5VHP - chains A and B of the 8 polymer chains in the assembly; structure by electron microscopy, 7.90 A resolution (low resolution: residue-level contacts below are approximate; hydrogen-bond / salt-bridge calls are withheld).

Chain A:
Name: 26S proteasome regulatory subunit 7
Organism: Homo sapiens
UniProtKB: P35998 (PRS7_HUMAN); residue numbers follow UniProt; this construct covers 159-424
Chain sequence (266 residues; row label = number of the first residue in the row):
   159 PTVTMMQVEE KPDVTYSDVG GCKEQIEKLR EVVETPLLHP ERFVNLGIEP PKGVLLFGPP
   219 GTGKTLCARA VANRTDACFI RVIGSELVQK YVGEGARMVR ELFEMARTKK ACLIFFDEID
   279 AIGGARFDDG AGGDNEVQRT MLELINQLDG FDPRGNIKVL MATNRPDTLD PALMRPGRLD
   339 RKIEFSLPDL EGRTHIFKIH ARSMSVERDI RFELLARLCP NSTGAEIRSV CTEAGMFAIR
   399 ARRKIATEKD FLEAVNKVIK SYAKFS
Disordered / not traced: 283-290
Swiss-Prot annotation at these positions:
  - binding site (ATP): Gly-216 to Thr-223
  - modified residue: Lys-422 (N6-acetyllysine)

Chain B:
Name: 26S proteasome regulatory subunit 4
Organism: Homo sapiens
UniProtKB: P62191 (PRS4_HUMAN); numbering as in UniProt (aligned over 167-432)
Chain sequence (266 residues; each row starts with the number of its first residue):
   167 TDPLVTVMKV EKAPQETYAD IGGLDNQIQE IKESVELPLT HPEYYEEMGI KPPKGVILYG
   227 PPGTGKTLLA KAVANQTSAT FLRVVGSELI QKYLGDGPKL VRELFRVAEE HAPSIVFIDE
   287 IDAIGTKRYD SNSGGEREIQ RTMLELLNQL DGFDSRGDVK VIMATNRIET LDPALIRPGR
   347 IDRKIEFPLP DEKTKKRIFQ IHTSRMTLAD DVTLDDLIMA KDDLSGADIK AICTEAGLMA
   407 LRERRMKVTN EDFKKSKENV LYKKQE
Disordered / not traced: 167-187, 293-301, 372-378, 431-432
Swiss-Prot annotation at these positions:
  - binding site (ATP): Gly-226 to Thr-233
  - modified residue: Lys-258 (N6-acetyllysine)
  - cross-link: Lys-237 (Glycyl lysine isopeptide (Lys-Gly) (interchain with G-Cter in ubiquitin))

How chain A and chain B interact:
Pairs across the interface (30):
  Thr-160(A) with Arg-268(B)
  Met-164(A) with Asp-320(B)
  Arg-239(A) with Phe-319(B)
  Lys-248(A) with Gly-261(B)
  Met-362(A) with Ile-216(B)
  Ser-363(A) with Met-214(B)
  Arg-386(A) with Arg-343(B)
  Thr-390(A) with Ile-347(B)
  Glu-391(A) with Ile-347(B)
  Met-394(A) with Ile-347(B); Asp-348(B)
  Phe-395(A) with Asp-348(B)
  Ile-397(A) with Ile-216(B); Pro-218(B); Asp-348(B)
  Arg-398(A) with Glu-196(B); Arg-346(B); Asp-348(B); Arg-349(B); Lys-350(B)
  Ala-399(A) with Glu-199(B)
  Arg-400(A) with Glu-199(B); Ser-200(B); Leu-203(B); Val-222(B); Asp-348(B)
  Lys-402(A) with Leu-203(B); His-207(B); Tyr-210(B); Met-214(B)
Other interface residues (no listed pair), chain A (19 interface residues in all): Gln-247, Ala-383, Arg-401
Other interface residues (no listed pair), chain B (25 interface residues in all): Gly-215, Lys-220, Asp-262, Arg-307, Lys-326

Summary:
19 residues of chain A and 25 residues of chain B are in contact. From UniProt: 8 ATP-binding residues on
chain A; 8 ATP-binding residues on chain B.
Chain A is 26S proteasome regulatory subunit 7 and chain B is 26S proteasome regulatory subunit 4, both from
Homo sapiens; the structure, Conformational Landscape of the p28-Bound Human Proteasome Regulatory Particle,
was determined by electron microscopy together with 5VGZ, 5VHF, 5VHH, 5VHI, 5VHJ, 5VHM and 5 further entries
from the same study.
